7C9S - chains B and D of the 4 polymer chains in the assembly; structure by electron microscopy, 2.90 A resolution.

== Chain B ==
Molecule: VP2
From: Echovirus E30
Sequence (261 residues; each row starts with the number of its first residue):
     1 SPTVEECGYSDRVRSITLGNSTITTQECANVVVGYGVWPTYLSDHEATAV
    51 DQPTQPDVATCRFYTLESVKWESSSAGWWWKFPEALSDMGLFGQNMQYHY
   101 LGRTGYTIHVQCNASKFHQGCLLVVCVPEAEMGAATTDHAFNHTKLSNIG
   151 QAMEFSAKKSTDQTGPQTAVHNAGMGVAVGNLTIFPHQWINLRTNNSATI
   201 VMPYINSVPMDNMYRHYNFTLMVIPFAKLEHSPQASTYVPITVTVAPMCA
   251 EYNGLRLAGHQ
Disordered / not traced: 1-10

== Chain D ==
Molecule: VP4
From: Echovirus E30
UniProtKB: Q33C85 (Q33C85_9ENTO); residue numbers follow UniProt; this construct covers 2-69
Sequence (69 residues; numbered 1 to 69; the number before each row is that of its first residue):
     1 XGAQVSTQKTGAHETGLNASGNSIIHYTNINYYKDSASNSLNRQDFTQDP
    51 SKFTEPVKDVMIKTLPALN
Disordered / not traced: 14-23, 69
Construct notes: acetylation (1)
Modified residues: MYR (myristic acid) at position 1

== Chain B / chain D interface ==
Residue-residue contacts - 12 pairs, chain B then chain D:
  Arg12(B) - Leu68(D)
  Asn30(B) - Val57(D)
  Asn30(B) - Asp59(D)
  Asn30(B) - Met61(D)
  Val31(B) - Val57(D)
  Val31(B) - Lys58(D)  hydrogen bond (backbone-backbone)
  Val32(B) - Pro56(D)
  Val33(B) - Pro56(D)  hydrogen bond (backbone-backbone)
  Val33(B) - Lys58(D)
  Tyr35(B) - Lys52(D)
  Tyr35(B) - Phe53(D)  hydrophobic
  Thr194(B) - Leu68(D)
Interface residues without a listed pair, chain B (11 interface residues in all): Ala29, Gly34, Gly36, Trp38

== Overview ==
The interface between chain B and chain D involves 11 residues on one side and 8 on the other; the contacts
include 2 hydrogen bonds. Backbone hydrogen bonds pair Val31(B)-Lys58(D) and Val33(B)-Pro56(D).
Chain B is VP2 and chain D is VP4, both from Echovirus E30; the structure, Echovirus 30 F-particle, was
determined by electron microscopy (same publication as 7C9T, 7C9U, 7C9V, 7C9W, 7C9X, 7C9Y and 7C9Z).
